8UAF - chains Q and R of the 18 polymer chains in the assembly; structure by electron microscopy, 3.18 A resolution.

== Chain Q (and R) ==
Molecule: Nucleoside triphosphate hydrolase
Source organism: Escherichia coli
Notes: chain R of this document is another copy of the same molecule, construct and numbering; everything in this record applies to it too
Reference sequence: A0A822U1Y5 (A0A822U1Y5_ECOLX); numbering as in UniProt (aligned over 1-610)
Chain sequence (610 residues; each row starts with the number of its first residue):
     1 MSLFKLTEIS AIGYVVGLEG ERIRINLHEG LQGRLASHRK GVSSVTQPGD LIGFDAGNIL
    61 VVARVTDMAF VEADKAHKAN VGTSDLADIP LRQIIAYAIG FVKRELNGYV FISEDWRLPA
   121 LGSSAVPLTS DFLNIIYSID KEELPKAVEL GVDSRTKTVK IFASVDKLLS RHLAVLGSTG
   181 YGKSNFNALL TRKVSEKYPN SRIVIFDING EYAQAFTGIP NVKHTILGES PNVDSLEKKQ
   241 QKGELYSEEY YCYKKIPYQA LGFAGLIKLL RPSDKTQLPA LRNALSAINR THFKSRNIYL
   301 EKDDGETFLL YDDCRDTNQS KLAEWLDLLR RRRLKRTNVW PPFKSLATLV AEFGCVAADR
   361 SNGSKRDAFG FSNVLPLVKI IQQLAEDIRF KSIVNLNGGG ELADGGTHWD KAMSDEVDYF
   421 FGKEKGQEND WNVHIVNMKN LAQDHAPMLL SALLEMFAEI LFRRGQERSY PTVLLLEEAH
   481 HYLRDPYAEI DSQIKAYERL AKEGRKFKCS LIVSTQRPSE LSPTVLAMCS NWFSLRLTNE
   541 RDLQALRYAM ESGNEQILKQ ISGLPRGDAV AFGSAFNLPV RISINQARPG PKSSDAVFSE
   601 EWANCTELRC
Unresolved in the structure: 37-41, 72-88, 230-237, 356-363, 485-496, 603-610 (chain R: 1-9, 29-45, 68-92, 228-236, 585-610)
Ion coordination: Mg2+ near Ser184 (its only coordinating residue here)
Residues lining bound ligands: ADP (adenosine-5'-diphosphate): Gly180, Tyr181, Gly182, Lys183, Ser184, Asn185, Arg566, Gly567, Ile584, Asn585

== Chain Q / chain R interface ==
Pairs across the interface (54; chain Q residue first):
  Gln47(Q) - Trp116(R)  hydrogen bond (side chain-backbone)
  Pro48(Q) - Gly20(R)
  Thr66(Q) - Gly20(R)
  Asp67(Q) - Glu19(R)
  Met68(Q) - Leu18(R)  hydrogen bond (backbone-backbone)
  Met68(Q) - Leu121(R)  hydrophobic
  Ala69(Q) - Leu121(R)
  Phe70(Q) - Tyr14(R)  hydrophobic
  Phe70(Q) - Leu121(R)  hydrophobic
  Phe70(Q) - Gly122(R)
  Ser178(Q) - Glu551(R)
  Arg296(Q) - Arg331(R)
  Asp312(Q) - Arg330(R)
  Asp313(Q) - Pro279(R)
  Asp313(Q) - Asn283(R)  hydrogen bond
  Arg315(Q) - Ala323(R)
  Arg315(Q) - Leu326(R)
  Ala368(Q) - Lys275(R)
  Phe369(Q) - Lys275(R)
  Phe371(Q) - Thr276(R)
  Ser372(Q) - Lys275(R)
  Leu375(Q) - Lys275(R)
  Lys379(Q) - Leu278(R)
  Gln382(Q) - Leu278(R)
  Gln382(Q) - Arg282(R)
  Gln383(Q) - Ile267(R)
  Arg389(Q) - Phe462(R)
  Arg389(Q) - Lys502(R)
  Lys439(Q) - Lys506(R)  hydrogen bond (backbone-side chain)
  Asn440(Q) - Lys506(R)
  Ala442(Q) - Arg499(R)
  Gln443(Q) - Arg499(R)
  Asp444(Q) - Lys495(R)
  Asp444(Q) - Glu498(R)
  Asp444(Q) - Arg499(R)  salt bridge
  Thr538(Q) - Ser552(R)
  Thr538(Q) - Gly553(R)
  Asn539(Q) - Tyr548(R)
  Asn539(Q) - Met550(R)
  Arg541(Q) - Tyr548(R)  hydrogen bond (side chain-backbone)
  Lys559(Q) - Gly20(R)
  Lys559(Q) - Glu21(R)  salt bridge
  Gln560(Q) - Glu21(R)
  Gly563(Q) - Ser113(R)
  Pro565(Q) - Ile112(R)  hydrophobic
  Pro565(Q) - Ser113(R)
  Pro565(Q) - Glu114(R)
  Ala596(Q) - Lys508(R)
  Phe598(Q) - Lys508(R)
  Glu601(Q) - Lys425(R)  hydrogen bond (backbone-side chain)
  Glu601(Q) - Lys508(R)  salt bridge
  Trp602(Q) - Tyr198(R)  hydrophobic
  Trp602(Q) - Asn200(R)
  Trp602(Q) - Ser201(R)
Also at the interface, not in a pair above, chain Q (47 interface residues in all): Thr46, Val378, Leu384, Ile388, Ser392, His445, Arg517, Arg536, Leu564, Asp595
Also at the interface, not in a pair above, chain R (46 interface residues in all): Val15, Val16, Arg117, Leu118, Asp166, Leu169, Phe369, Arg547

== Summary ==
47 residues of chain Q and 46 residues of chain R are in contact, with 6 hydrogen bonds and 3 salt bridges.
Polar contacts include Asp444(Q)-Arg499(R), Lys559(Q)-Glu21(R) and Glu601(Q)-Lys508(R). Bound to chain Q: ADP.
Both chains are Nucleoside triphosphate hydrolase (Escherichia coli). Entry 8UAF (E. coli Sir2_HerA complex
(12:6) bound with NAD+) was determined by electron microscopy (same publication as 8SU9, 8SUW, 8SUB, 8SXX and
8UAE).
